PDB entry 9BZE | electron microscopy, 4.19 A resolution (low resolution: residue-level contacts below are approximate; hydrogen-bond / salt-bridge calls are withheld) | chains A and B of the 4 polymer chains in the assembly

# Chain A (and B)
Name: Ribonucleoside-diphosphate reductase subunit alpha
Organism: Bacillus subtilis
Notes: EC 1.17.4.1; chain B of this document is another copy of the same molecule, construct and numbering; everything in this record applies to it too
Reference sequence: P50620 (RIR1_BACSU); residues 1-700 here = UniProt positions 1-700
Chain sequence (700 residues; numbered 1 to 700; the number before each row is that of its first residue):
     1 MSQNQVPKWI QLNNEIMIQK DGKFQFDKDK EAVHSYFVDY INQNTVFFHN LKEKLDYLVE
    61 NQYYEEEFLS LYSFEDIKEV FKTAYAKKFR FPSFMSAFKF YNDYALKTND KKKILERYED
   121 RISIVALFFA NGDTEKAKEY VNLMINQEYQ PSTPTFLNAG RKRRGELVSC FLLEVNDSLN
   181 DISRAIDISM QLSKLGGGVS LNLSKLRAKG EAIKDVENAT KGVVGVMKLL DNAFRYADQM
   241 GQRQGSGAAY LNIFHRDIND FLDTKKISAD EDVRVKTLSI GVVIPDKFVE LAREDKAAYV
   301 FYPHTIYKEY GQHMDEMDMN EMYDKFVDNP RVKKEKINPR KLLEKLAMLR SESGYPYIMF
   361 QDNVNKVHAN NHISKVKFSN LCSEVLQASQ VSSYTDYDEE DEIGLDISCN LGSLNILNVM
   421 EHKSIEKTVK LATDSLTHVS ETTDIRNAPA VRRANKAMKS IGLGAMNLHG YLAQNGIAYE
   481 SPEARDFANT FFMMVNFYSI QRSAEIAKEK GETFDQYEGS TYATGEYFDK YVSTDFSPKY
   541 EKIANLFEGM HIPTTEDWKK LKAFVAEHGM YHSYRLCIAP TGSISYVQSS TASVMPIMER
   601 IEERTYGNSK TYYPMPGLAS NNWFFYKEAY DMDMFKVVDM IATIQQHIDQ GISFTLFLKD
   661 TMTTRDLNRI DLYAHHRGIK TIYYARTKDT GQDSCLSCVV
Disordered / not traced: 1-5, 689-700
Small-molecule neighbours:
  - ATP (adenosine-5'-triphosphate): V33, H34, F37, N42, F89, R90, F91, R117
  - GDP (guanosine-5'-diphosphate): V46, F47, F48, H49, N50, L51, K54, K78, F81, K82, Y85, D120
  - dTTP (TTP), molecule 1: D177, S178, L179, I182, L206, R207, A212, I213, K214, A219, T220, K221, H304
  - dTTP (TTP), molecule 2: K194, Y236, A237, D238, M240
Swiss-Prot annotation at these positions:
  - active site: N380 (Proton acceptor), C382 (Cysteine radical intermediate), E384 (Proton acceptor)
  - binding site (substrate): T153, S169, C170, G198, N380 to E384, P580 to I584
  - site: C170 (Important for hydrogen atom transfer), D177 (Allosteric effector binding), R207 (Allosteric effector binding), C409 (Important for hydrogen atom transfer), Y683 (Important for electron transfer), Y684 (Important for electron transfer), C695 (Interacts with thioredoxin/glutaredoxin), C698 (Interacts with thioredoxin/glutaredoxin)
From the paper describing this entry:
  - catalytic residues: C382, Y684 (citing earlier work)

# How chain A and chain B interact
Residue-residue contacts (59):
  L179(A) - M190(B)
  L179(A) - Q191(B)
  L179(A) - K194(B)
  L179(A) - Y236(B)
  N180(A) - Q191(B)
  N180(A) - N447(B)
  I182(A) - Y236(B)
  S183(A) - D187(B)
  S183(A) - M190(B)
  R184(A) - R184(B)
  D187(A) - S183(B)
  M190(A) - L179(B)
  M190(A) - L229(B)
  Q191(A) - L179(B)
  Q191(A) - N180(B)
  K194(A) - L179(B)
  I213(A) - M240(B)
  V216(A) - M240(B)
  A219(A) - M240(B)
  K221(A) - R235(B)
  K221(A) - Y236(B)
  K221(A) - D238(B)
  G225(A) - Y236(B)
  V226(A) - Y236(B)
  K228(A) - N232(B)
  L229(A) - N232(B)
  L229(A) - A233(B)
  L229(A) - Y236(B)
  N232(A) - K228(B)
  N232(A) - L229(B)
  N232(A) - N232(B)
  A233(A) - L229(B)
  R235(A) - K221(B)
  Y236(A) - I182(B)
  Y236(A) - K221(B)
  Y236(A) - G225(B)
  Y236(A) - V226(B)
  Y236(A) - L229(B)
  D238(A) - K221(B)
  M240(A) - I213(B)
  M240(A) - A219(B)
  G241(A) - A219(B)
  D396(A) - R446(B)
  D396(A) - N447(B)
  Y397(A) - D401(B)
  Y397(A) - I403(B)
  Y397(A) - R446(B)
  Y397(A) - N447(B)
  Y397(A) - P449(B)
  D398(A) - R452(B)
  D401(A) - Y397(B)
  I403(A) - Y397(B)
  R446(A) - D396(B)
  R446(A) - Y397(B)
  N447(A) - N180(B)
  N447(A) - D396(B)
  N447(A) - Y397(B)
  P449(A) - Y397(B)
  R452(A) - D398(B)
Also at the interface, not in a pair above, chain A (38 interface residues in all): I186, N218, G222, Q242, Y394
Also at the interface, not in a pair above, chain B (37 interface residues in all): R163, I186, K214, V216, N218, G222

# Summary
The interface between chain A and chain B involves 38 residues on one side and 37 on the other. Chain A binds
ATP, GDP and dTTP. Curated annotation (UniProt) lists 3 active-site residues and 14 substrate-binding residues
on chain A. The paper reports catalytic residues C382(A) and Y684(A).
Both chains are Ribonucleoside-diphosphate reductase subunit alpha (Bacillus subtilis). Entry 9BZE (Class 26
model for combined refinement of Bacillus subtilis ribonucleotide reductase complex) was determined by
electron microscopy, deposited together with 9BW3, 9BWX, 9BX2, 9BX3, 9BX6, 9BX8 and 39 further entries.
